PDB entry 6C6U | electron microscopy, 3.70 A resolution | chains G and I of the 9 polymer chains in the assembly

== Chain G ==
Name: DNA-directed RNA polymerase subunit alpha
From: Escherichia coli (strain K12)
Notes: EC 2.7.7.6
Reference sequence: P0A7Z4 (RPOA_ECOLI); numbering as in UniProt (aligned over 1-234)
Chain sequence (239 residues; numbered 1 to 239; the number before each row is that of its first residue):
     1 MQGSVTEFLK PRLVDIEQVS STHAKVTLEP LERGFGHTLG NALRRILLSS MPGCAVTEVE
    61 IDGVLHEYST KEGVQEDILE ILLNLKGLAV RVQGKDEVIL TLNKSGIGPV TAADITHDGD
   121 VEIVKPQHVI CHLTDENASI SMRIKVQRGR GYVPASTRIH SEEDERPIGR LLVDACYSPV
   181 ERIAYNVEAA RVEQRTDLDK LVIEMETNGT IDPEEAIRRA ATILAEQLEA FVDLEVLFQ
Disordered / not traced: 1-6, 159-164, 234-239
Sequence notes: expression tag (235-239)

== Chain I ==
Name: DNA-directed RNA polymerase subunit beta
From: Escherichia coli (strain K12)
Notes: EC 2.7.7.6
Reference sequence: P0A8V2 (RPOB_ECOLI); numbering as in UniProt (aligned over 1-1342)
Chain sequence (1342 residues; row label = number of the first residue in the row):
     1 MVYSYTEKKR IRKDFGKRPQ VLDVPYLLSI QLDSFQKFIE QDPEGQYGLE AAFRSVFPIQ
    61 SYSGNSELQY VSYRLGEPVF DVQECQIRGV TYSAPLRVKL RLVIYEREAP EGTVKDIKEQ
   121 EVYMGEIPLM TDNGTFVING TERVIVSQLH RSPGVFFDSD KGKTHSSGKV LYNARIIPYR
   181 GSWLDFEFDP KDNLFVRIDR RRKLPATIIL RALNYTTEQI LDLFFEKVIF EIRDNKLQME
   241 LVPERLRGET ASFDIEANGK VYVEKGRRIT ARHIRQLEKD DVKLIEVPVE YIAGKVVAKD
   301 YIDESTGELI CAANMELSLD LLAKLSQSGH KRIETLFTND LDHGPYISET LRVDPTNDRL
   361 SALVEIYRMM RPGEPPTREA AESLFENLFF SEDRYDLSAV GRMKFNRSLL REEIEGSGIL
   421 SKDDIIDVMK KLIDIRNGKG EVDDIDHLGN RRIRSVGEMA ENQFRVGLVR VERAVKERLS
   481 LGDLDTLMPQ DMINAKPISA AVKEFFGSSQ LSQFMDQNNP LSEITHKRRI SALGPGGLTR
   541 ERAGFEVRDV HPTHYGRVCP IETPEGPNIG LINSLSVYAQ TNEYGFLETP YRKVTDGVVT
   601 DEIHYLSAIE EGNYVIAQAN SNLDEEGHFV EDLVTCRSKG ESSLFSRDQV DYMDVSTQQV
   661 VSVGASLIPF LEHDDANRAL MGANMQRQAV PTLRADKPLV GTGMERAVAV DSGVTAVAKR
   721 GGVVQYVDAS RIVIKVNEDE MYPGEAGIDI YNLTKYTRSN QNTCINQMPC VSLGEPVERG
   781 DVLADGPSTD LGELALGQNM RVAFMPWNGY NFEDSILVSE RVVQEDRFTT IHIQELACVS
   841 RDTKLGPEEI TADIPNVGEA ALSKLDESGI VYIGAEVTGG DILVGKVTPK GETQLTPEEK
   901 LLRAIFGEKA SDVKDSSLRV PNGVSGTVID VQVFTRDGVE KDKRALEIEE MQLKQAKKDL
   961 SEELQILEAG LFSRIRAVLV AGGVEAEKLD KLPRDRWLEL GLTDEEKQNQ LEQLAEQYDE
  1021 LKHEFEKKLE AKRRKITQGD DLAPGVLKIV KVYLAVKRRI QPGDKMAGRH GNKGVISKIN
  1081 PIEDMPYDEN GTPVDIVLNP LGVPSRMNIG QILETHLGMA AKGIGDKINA MLKQQQEVAK
  1141 LREFIQRAYD LGADVRQKVD LSTFSDEEVM RLAENLRKGM PIATPVFDGA KEAEIKELLK
  1201 LGDLPTSGQI RLYDGRTGEQ FERPVTVGYM YMLKLNHLVD DKMHARSTGS YSLVTQQPLG
  1261 GKAQFGGQRF GEMEVWALEA YGAAYTLQEM LTVKSDDVNG RTKMYKNIVD GNHQMEPGMP
  1321 ESFNVLLKEI RSLGINIELE DE
Disordered / not traced: 1, 890-912, 1342

== Chain G / chain I interface ==
Pairs across the interface - 66 pairs, chain G then chain I:
  N41(G) with G1215(I); R1216(I), hydrogen bond (side chain-backbone); T1217(I), hydrogen bond (side chain-backbone); G1218(I)
  R44(G) with E1083(I), hydrogen bond (side chain-backbone); Y1087(I)
  R45(G) with E1083(I); D1084(I), salt bridge; G1215(I), hydrogen bond (side chain-backbone)
  L48(G) with E1083(I)
  S49(G) with E1083(I)
  L65(G) with I873(I)
  H66(G) with I873(I); G874(I); T927(I); I929(I)
  E67(G) with K1057(I), salt bridge
  Y68(G) with Y756(I); I831(I), hydrophobic; I929(I), hydrophobic; A1055(I); K1057(I)
  T70(G) with S730(I); K755(I)
  K71(G) with D728(I)
  E72(G) with Y726(I); D728(I); R731(I), salt bridge
  G73(G) with D728(I), hydrogen bond (backbone-side chain)
  V74(G) with D728(I); A729(I)
  Q75(G) with V727(I); A729(I); V771(I)
  D77(G) with A729(I); K755(I), salt bridge; Y756(I); N766(I)
  L79(G) with L693(I), hydrophobic; Y756(I); I831(I), hydrophobic
  E80(G) with R694(I), salt bridge; M768(I)
  L83(G) with L693(I), hydrophobic
  K86(G) with Q824(I), hydrogen bond (side chain-backbone); D826(I)
  T134(G) with Y726(I); V727(I), hydrogen bond (side chain-backbone); L773(I)
  Y152(G) with V823(I); Q824(I); D826(I)
  A155(G) with R1059(I)
  S156(G) with R1059(I)
  E165(G) with E876(I)
  D174(G) with D826(I); R1059(I), salt bridge
  C176(G) with Q824(I)
  E181(G) with R821(I)
  R182(G) with N1090(I), hydrogen bond (side chain-backbone); G1091(I); T1092(I)
  A184(G) with N1090(I); G1091(I)
  Y185(G) with Y1087(I), hydrogen bond; G1218(I), hydrogen bond (side chain-backbone)
Other interface residues (no listed pair), chain G (36 interface residues in all): E76, D135, I168, I183, N186
Other interface residues (no listed pair), chain I (45 interface residues in all): P769, E820, A875, V928, K958, V1056, E1089, P1093

== Summary ==
Chain G and chain I form an interface of 36 and 45 residues respectively, with 10 hydrogen bonds and 6 salt
bridges. Polar pairs include R45(G)-D1084(I), E67(G)-K1057(I) and E72(G)-R731(I).
Chain G is DNA-directed RNA polymerase subunit alpha and chain I is DNA-directed RNA polymerase subunit beta,
both from Escherichia coli (strain K12); the structure, CryoEM structure of E.coli RNA polymerase elongation
complex bound with NusG, was determined by electron microscopy, deposited together with 6C6S and 6C6T.
